PDB entry 4GCL | X-ray diffraction, 2.65 A resolution | chains B and W of the 6 polymer chains in the assembly

[Chain B]
Protein: Nucleoid occlusion factor SlmA
Organism: Escherichia coli
UniProt: Q1R4V1 (Q1R4V1_ECOUT); the construct lacks a stretch of the UniProt sequence, so the offset changes along the chain: -12 to 6 = UniProt 1-19; 7-198 = UniProt 21-212
Amino-acid sequence (212 residues; row label = number of the first residue in the row; numbers below 1 keep their minus sign (Met-12 is residue -12)):
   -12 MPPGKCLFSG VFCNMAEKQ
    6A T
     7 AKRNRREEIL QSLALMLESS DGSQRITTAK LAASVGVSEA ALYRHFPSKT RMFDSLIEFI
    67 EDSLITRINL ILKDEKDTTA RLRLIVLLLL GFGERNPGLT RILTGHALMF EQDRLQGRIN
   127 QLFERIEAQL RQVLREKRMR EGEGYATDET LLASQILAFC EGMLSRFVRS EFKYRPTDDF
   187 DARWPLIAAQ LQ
Unresolved in the structure: -12 to 2, 6A
Reported in the primary citation:
  - binding site for the 14-nt DNA strand: Arg31, Thr33, Glu45, Tyr49
  - specificity-determining residues: Glu45
  - binding site for the 14-nt DNA strand (chain W): Ala46, Arg50

[Chain W]
Molecule: 14-nt DNA strand
Sequence (14 nucleotides; numbered 1 to 14; the number before each row is that of its first residue):
     1 AGTGAGTACT CACT

[How chain B and chain W interact]
Contacting residue pairs (15; chain B residue first):
  Arg31(B) with DC11(W), phosphate contact; DA12(W), salt bridge to the phosphate
  Thr33(B) with DC11(W), sugar contact; DA12(W), phosphate contact
  Thr34(B) with DA12(W), hydrogen bond to the phosphate
  Glu45(B) with DA12(W), base contact; DC13(W), hydrogen bond to the base; DT14(W), base contact
  Ala46(B) with DT14(W), base contact
  Tyr49(B) with DA12(W), sugar contact; DC13(W), hydrogen bond to the phosphate; DT14(W), base contact
  Ser54(B) with DC13(W), phosphate contact
  Lys55(B) with DA12(W), salt bridge to the phosphate; DC13(W), hydrogen bond to the phosphate
Other interface residues (no listed pair), chain B (10 interface residues in all): Ile32, Ala35

[In short]
10 residues of chain B and 4 residues of chain W are in contact, with 4 hydrogen bonds and 2 salt bridges.
Among the polar pairs are Glu45(B)-DC13(W), Thr34(B)-DA12(W) and Tyr49(B)-DC13(W). From the paper: a binding
site for the 14-nt DNA strand at Arg31(B), Thr33(B) and Glu45(B) among others; a binding site for the 14-nt
DNA strand (chain W) at Ala46(B) and Arg50(B).
Chain B is Nucleoid occlusion factor SlmA (Escherichia coli) and chain W is a 14-nt DNA strand; the structure,
structure of no-dna factor, was determined by X-ray diffraction together with 4GCK, 4GCT and 4GFL from the
same study.
